PDB entry 8ABL | electron microscopy, 2.10 A resolution | chains L and M of the 20 polymer chains in the assembly

[Chain L]
Protein: YALI0A14806p
Organism: Yarrowia lipolytica
UniProt: Q6CGY9 (Q6CGY9_YARLI); residue numbers follow UniProt; this construct covers 1-474
Chain sequence (474 residues; row label = number of the first residue in the row):
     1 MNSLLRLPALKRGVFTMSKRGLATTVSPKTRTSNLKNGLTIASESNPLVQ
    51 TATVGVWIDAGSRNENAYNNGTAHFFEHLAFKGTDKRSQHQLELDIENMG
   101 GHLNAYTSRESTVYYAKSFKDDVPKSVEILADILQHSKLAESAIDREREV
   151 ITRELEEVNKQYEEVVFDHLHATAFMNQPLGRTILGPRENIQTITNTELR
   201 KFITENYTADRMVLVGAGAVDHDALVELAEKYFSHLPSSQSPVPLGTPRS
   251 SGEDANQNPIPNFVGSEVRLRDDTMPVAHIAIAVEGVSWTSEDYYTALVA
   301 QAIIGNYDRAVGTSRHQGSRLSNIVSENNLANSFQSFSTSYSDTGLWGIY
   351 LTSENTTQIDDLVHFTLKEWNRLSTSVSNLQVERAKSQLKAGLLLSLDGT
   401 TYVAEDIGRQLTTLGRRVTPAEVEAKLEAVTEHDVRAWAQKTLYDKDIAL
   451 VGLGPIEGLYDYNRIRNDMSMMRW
Disordered / not traced: 1-25, 249-259
Ligand contacts:
  - 1,2-diacyl-sn-glycero-3-phosphocholine (PC1): Asp445, Ser470, Met472
  - 1,2-dimyristoyl-sn-glycero-3-phosphate (XP4): Arg372, Ser376, Arg473

[Chain M]
Protein: Cytochrome b-c1 complex subunit 2, mitochondrial
Organism: Yarrowia lipolytica
UniProt: Q6C2E3 (QCR2_YARLI); residues 1-417 here = UniProt positions 1-417
Chain sequence (417 residues; numbered 1 to 417; the number before each row is that of its first residue):
     1 MTRGVPRLAVAARHFSTAEAAGVKVAAQDGQSPISDLSVVLRGGSRYATV
    51 PGVSHILEKFAFQNTVPKSALRFVRELELFGGKLYTHTTREHIVLRTQFL
   101 KQDLPYFVDAFANVLKETKFQQFELTERVAPVAELDLLKRESDPAFTALE
   151 AAHEVAFRTGLGNSVYAQGYSPVTLEDVKEFARQVYAKQNVAVVGNNVVP
   201 ADLQQLVGTAFADLQEGSKVTQAGTTTLHGGEARVRTSTGNALTIALPIA
   251 EPKPVYHALASFLGGPASMPWSVGASPLAQATVGTHTSVKATYHNYGDAG
   301 LFAITIKGDSPAEISQVAHKAVQALKDTGAEVTEEQAARAYAKSKFAAAE
   351 AFENPDSSASVIGMELLSGVSRIAPENVQKFTPAELSEAAAQLSASAKPV
   401 VAAVGQVHALPFADELF
Disordered / not traced: 1-14, 417

[Chain L / chain M interface]
Residue-residue contacts (84; chain L residue first):
  Val26(L) - Gln31(M)
  Ser27(L) - Gln31(M)
  Pro28(L) - Gln31(M)
  Leu48(L) - Asp29(M)
  Leu48(L) - Gly30(M)
  Val49(L) - Glu353(M)
  Gln50(L) - Glu353(M)  hydrogen bond (backbone-side chain)
  Gln50(L) - Glu376(M)
  Thr51(L) - Phe346(M)
  Thr51(L) - Ala349(M)
  Thr51(L) - Glu353(M)  hydrogen bond (backbone-side chain)
  Glu77(L) - Trp271(M)  hydrogen bond
  His78(L) - Trp271(M)
  Phe81(L) - Met269(M)
  Phe81(L) - Pro270(M)
  Lys82(L) - Trp271(M)  hydrogen bond (side chain-backbone)
  Glu93(L) - Met269(M)
  Glu93(L) - Ser272(M)
  Glu93(L) - Val273(M)
  Glu93(L) - Gly274(M)
  Leu94(L) - Ala275(M)  hydrophobic
  Leu94(L) - Glu335(M)
  Ile96(L) - Ser268(M)
  Ile96(L) - Met269(M)  hydrophobic
  Glu97(L) - Ser268(M)
  Glu97(L) - Gly274(M)
  Glu97(L) - Ala275(M)  hydrogen bond (side chain-backbone)
  Glu97(L) - Ser276(M)  hydrogen bond (side chain-backbone)
  Glu97(L) - Arg339(M)
  Glu97(L) - Lys343(M)
  Asn98(L) - Glu335(M)  hydrogen bond
  Asn98(L) - Arg339(M)
  Asn98(L) - Ala342(M)
  Met99(L) - Ala342(M)
  Gly100(L) - Lys343(M)
  Gly100(L) - Phe346(M)
  Gly101(L) - Ser268(M)
  Gly101(L) - Phe346(M)
  His102(L) - Ser268(M)
  Leu103(L) - Ser268(M)  hydrogen bond (backbone-backbone)
  Leu103(L) - Met269(M)
  Leu103(L) - Pro270(M)
  Asn104(L) - Pro270(M)
  Ala105(L) - Pro270(M)
  Lys117(L) - Phe346(M)
  Ser118(L) - Phe346(M)
  Phe119(L) - Lys345(M)
  Phe119(L) - Phe346(M)
  Phe119(L) - Ala349(M)  hydrophobic
  Arg153(L) - His286(M)
  Glu154(L) - Trp271(M)
  Ala310(L) - Val132(M)
  Ala310(L) - Leu135(M)  hydrophobic
  Gly312(L) - Val132(M)
  Thr313(L) - Val74(M)
  Arg315(L) - Glu127(M)  hydrogen bond (side chain-backbone)
  Arg315(L) - Arg128(M)
  His316(L) - Ala70(M)
  His316(L) - Leu71(M)
  His316(L) - Val74(M)
  His316(L) - Arg75(M)  hydrogen bond (backbone-side chain)
  His316(L) - Arg128(M)
  Gln317(L) - Arg75(M)
  Gln317(L) - Glu78(M)
  Gly318(L) - Arg75(M)
  Gly318(L) - Glu78(M)  hydrogen bond (backbone-side chain)
  Asn323(L) - Arg75(M)
  Arg384(L) - Leu79(M)
  Ser387(L) - Leu79(M)
  Gln388(L) - Glu78(M)
  Gln388(L) - Gly81(M)
  Lys390(L) - Leu100(M)
  Ala391(L) - Phe80(M)
  Ala391(L) - Gly81(M)
  Ala391(L) - Leu100(M)  hydrophobic
  Leu394(L) - Pro33(M)  hydrophobic
  Leu394(L) - Ile34(M)
  Leu394(L) - Leu100(M)  hydrophobic
  Leu395(L) - Ile34(M)  hydrophobic
  Leu395(L) - Gly81(M)
  Leu395(L) - Lys83(M)
  Leu395(L) - Gln98(M)
  Leu397(L) - Ile34(M)
  Asp398(L) - Gln98(M)  hydrogen bond
Other interface residues (no listed pair), chain L (50 interface residues in all): His74, Gln89, Leu92, Glu147, Arg309
Other interface residues (no listed pair), chain M (43 interface residues in all): Gln28, Ser32, Leu84, Pro375

[Summary]
50 residues of chain L face 43 of chain M across their interface, with 12 hydrogen bonds. Polar contacts
include Gln50(L)-Glu353(M), Thr51(L)-Glu353(M) and Glu77(L)-Trp271(M). Ligands of chain L:
1,2-dimyristoyl-sn-glycero-3-phosphate and 1,2-diacyl-sn-glycero-3-phosphocholine.
Here chain L is YALI0A14806p and chain M is Cytochrome b-c1 complex subunit 2, mitochondrial, both from
Yarrowia lipolytica. Entry 8ABL (Complex III2 from Yarrowia lipolytica, with decylubiquinol and antimycin A,
consensus refinement) was determined by electron microscopy, deposited together with 8AB6, 8AB7, 8AB8, 8AB9,
8ABA, 8ABB and 11 further entries.
